Entry 5MWD (X-ray diffraction, 1.85 A resolution); this record covers chain A.

[Chain A]
Name: B-cell lymphoma 6 protein
From: Homo sapiens
UniProt: P41182 (BCL6_HUMAN); residue numbers follow UniProt; this construct covers 5-129
Chain sequence (126 residues; row label = number of the first residue in the row):
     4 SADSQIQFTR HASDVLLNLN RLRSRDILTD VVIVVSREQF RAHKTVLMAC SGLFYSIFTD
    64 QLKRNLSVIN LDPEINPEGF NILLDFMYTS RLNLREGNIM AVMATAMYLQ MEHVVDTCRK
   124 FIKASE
Disordered / not traced: 4-6, 129
Construct notes: expression tag (4); engineered mutation Gln-8 (Cys in P41182), Arg-67 (Cys in P41182), Asn-84 (Cys in P41182)
Small-molecule neighbours: TJ3 (5-[[5-chloranyl-2-(3,5-dimethylpyrazol-1-yl)pyrimidin-4-yl]amino]-1,3-dihydroindol-2-one): Asn-21, Arg-24, Leu-25, Met-51, Ala-52, Cys-53, Ser-54, Gly-55, Tyr-58, Gln-113, Met-114, Glu-115

[Overview]
Bound to chain A: compound TJ3.
Chain A is B-cell lymphoma 6 protein (Homo sapiens); the structure, Crystal structure of the BCL6 BTB-domain
with compound 2, was determined by X-ray diffraction together with 5MW2 and 5MW6 from the same study.
